2AGW - chains A and B of the 4 polymer chains in the assembly; structure by X-ray diffraction, 1.45 A resolution.

Chain A (and B):
Protein: Aromatic amine dehydrogenase
Organism: Alcaligenes faecalis
Notes: EC 1.4.99.4; chain B of this document is another copy of the same molecule, construct and numbering; everything in this record applies to it too
UniProt: P84888 (AAUB_ALCFA); residues 73-432 here correspond to UniProt positions 30-389 (UniProt number = residue number - 43)
Chain sequence (361 residues; each row starts with the number of its first residue):
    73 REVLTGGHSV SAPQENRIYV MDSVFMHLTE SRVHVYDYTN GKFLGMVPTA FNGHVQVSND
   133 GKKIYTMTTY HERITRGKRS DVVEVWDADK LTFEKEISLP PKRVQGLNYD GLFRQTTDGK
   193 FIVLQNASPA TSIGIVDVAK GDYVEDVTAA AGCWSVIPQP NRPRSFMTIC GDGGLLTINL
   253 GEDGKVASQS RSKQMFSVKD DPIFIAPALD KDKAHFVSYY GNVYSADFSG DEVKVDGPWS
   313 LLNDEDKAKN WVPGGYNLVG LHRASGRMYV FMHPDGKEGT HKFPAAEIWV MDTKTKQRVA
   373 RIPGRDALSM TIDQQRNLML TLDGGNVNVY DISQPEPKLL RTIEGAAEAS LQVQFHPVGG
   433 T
Disordered / not traced: 433 (chain B: fully traced)
Disulfides: C225-C242
Ligand contacts: 2-(1H-indol-3-yl)ethanamine (TSS): S95, F97, L100, N124, Q177, G178, L179

Interface between chain A and chain B:
Residue-residue contacts (33; chain A residue first):
  V96(A) - H99(B)
  M98(A) - E102(B)
  H99(A) - V96(B)
  H99(A) - H99(B)
  H99(A) - E102(B)  salt bridge
  H99(A) - R104(B)
  H99(A) - E420(B)  salt bridge
  L100(A) - E102(B)  hydrogen bond (backbone-side chain)
  T101(A) - E102(B)  hydrogen bond
  E102(A) - M98(B)
  E102(A) - H99(B)  salt bridge
  E102(A) - L100(B)  hydrogen bond (side chain-backbone)
  E102(A) - T101(B)  hydrogen bond
  R104(A) - H99(B)
  P120(A) - T147(B)
  A122(A) - I146(B)  hydrophobic
  Y142(A) - R145(B)
  Y142(A) - I146(B)  hydrophobic
  R145(A) - Y142(B)
  R145(A) - S152(B)
  R145(A) - E168(B)  salt bridge
  I146(A) - A122(B)  hydrophobic
  I146(A) - Y142(B)  hydrophobic
  T147(A) - P120(B)
  R148(A) - E156(B)  salt bridge
  R148(A) - F165(B)
  R148(A) - E168(B)  salt bridge
  S152(A) - R145(B)
  E156(A) - R148(B)  salt bridge
  F165(A) - R148(B)
  E168(A) - R145(B)  salt bridge
  E168(A) - R148(B)  salt bridge
  E420(A) - H99(B)  salt bridge
Other interface residues (no listed pair), chain B (20 interface residues in all): E144

In short:
19 residues of chain A and 20 residues of chain B are in contact; the contacts include 4 hydrogen bonds and 10
salt bridges. Polar pairs include H99(A)-E102(B), H99(A)-E420(B) and R145(A)-E168(B). Chain A binds
2-(1H-indol-3-yl)ethanamine.
Both chains are Aromatic amine dehydrogenase (Alcaligenes faecalis). Entry 2AGW (Crystal structure of
tryptamine-reduced aromatic amine dehydrogenase (AADH) from Alcaligenes faecalis in complex with tryptamine)
was determined by X-ray diffraction together with 2AGL, 2AGX, 2AGY, 2AGZ, 2AH0 and 2AH1 from the same study.
